7KB7 - chain A; structure by X-ray diffraction, 2.20 A resolution.

[Chain A]
Protein: Sensor histidine kinase
Source organism: Vibrio cholerae serotype O1 (strain ATCC 39315 / El Tor Inaba N16961)
Notes: engineered mutation(s): N239-T240 deletion mutant
UniProt: Q9KM24 (Q9KM24_VIBCH); aligned to UniProt positions 38-254 over residues 38-254 (the alignment contains insertions or deletions, so no single offset holds)
Amino-acid sequence (220 residues; numbered 35 to 254; the number before each row is that of its first residue):
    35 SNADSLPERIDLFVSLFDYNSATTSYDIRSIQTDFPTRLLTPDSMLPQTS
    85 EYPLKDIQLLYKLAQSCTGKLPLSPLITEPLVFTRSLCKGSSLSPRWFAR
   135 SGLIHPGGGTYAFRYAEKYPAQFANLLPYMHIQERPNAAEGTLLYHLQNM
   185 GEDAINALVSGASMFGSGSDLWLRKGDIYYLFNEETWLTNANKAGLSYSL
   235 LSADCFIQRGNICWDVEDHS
Disordered / not traced: 35, 254
Cystine bridges: Cys101-Cys122, Cys239-Cys247
Sequence notes: expression tag (35-37)
Bound ions: Mg2+: Asp238, Asp249
Reported in the primary citation:
  - mutagenesis - C101A/C122A (1.7-fold), F117A (1.2-fold), H139A (1.7-fold), H180A (1.3-fold), D238DEL/N239DEL/T240DEL (1.5-fold): decreased signaling
  - mutagenesis - Y95A, D204A: unchanged signaling
  - mutagenesis - F117A (3.6-fold), H139A (11.9-fold): decreased growth
  - mutagenesis - Y95A: unchanged growth
  - mutagenesis - C101A/C122A (4.9-fold), H180A (6.3-fold), D238DEL/N239DEL/T240DEL (9.2-fold): decreased growth in response to penicillin G
  - mutagenesis - D204A: unchanged growth in response to penicillin G

[In short]
Asp238 and Asp249 coordinate Mg2+. The paper reports that C101A/C122A, F117A and H139A, among others, reduce
signaling; C101A/C122A, H180A and D238DEL/N239DEL/T240DEL reduce growth in response to penicillin G.
Chain A is Sensor histidine kinase (Vibrio cholerae serotype O1 (strain ATCC 39315 / El Tor Inaba N16961));
the structure, THE STRUCTURE OF A SENSOR DOMAIN OF A HISTIDINE KINASE (VxrA) FROM VIBRIO CHOLERAE O1 BIOVAR
..., was determined by X-ray diffraction (same publication as 7LA6, 7KB3 and 7KB9).
